PDB entry 6TY6 | X-ray diffraction, 1.80 A resolution | chains A and C of the 3 polymer chains in the assembly

Chain A (and C):
Name: Beta lactamase (GNCA4-2)
Source organism: synthetic construct
Notes: engineered mutation(s): W229D, F290W; chain C of this document is another copy of the same molecule, construct and numbering; everything in this record applies to it too
Chain sequence (269 residues; each row starts with the number of its first residue; note: 3 numbers in that range are skipped by the numbering (no residue carries them; nothing is unmodelled there)):
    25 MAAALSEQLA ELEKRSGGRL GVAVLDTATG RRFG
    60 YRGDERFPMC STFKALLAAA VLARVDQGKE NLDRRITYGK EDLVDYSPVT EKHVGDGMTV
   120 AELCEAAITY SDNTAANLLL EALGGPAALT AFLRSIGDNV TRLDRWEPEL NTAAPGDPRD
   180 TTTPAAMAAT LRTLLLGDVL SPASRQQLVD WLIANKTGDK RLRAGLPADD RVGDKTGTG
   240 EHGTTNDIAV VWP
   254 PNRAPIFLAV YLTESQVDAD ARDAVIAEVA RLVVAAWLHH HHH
Not modelled in the structure: 25-26, 295-296
What the authors report for this chain:
  - catalytic residues: Asp229
  - conformationally variable residues (side-chain flip): Arg256, Leu291
  - mutagenesis - G62S, A146G, A173V, R256A, R256K, L265Q: unchanged catalytic activity

Chain A / chain C interface:
Residue-residue contacts (22):
  Asp63(A) - Thr96(C)  hydrogen bond (backbone-side chain)
  Arg65(A) - Glu140(C)  salt bridge
  Thr149(A) - Gly143(C)
  Arg153(A) - Arg83(C)  hydrogen bond (backbone-side chain)
  Arg153(A) - Lys88(C)
  Arg153(A) - Glu140(C)  hydrogen bond (side chain-backbone)
  Arg153(A) - Ala141(C)  hydrogen bond (side chain-backbone)
  Arg153(A) - Leu142(C)
  Arg153(A) - Gly143(C)
  Ser154(A) - Lys88(C)  hydrogen bond (backbone-side chain)
  Gly156(A) - Lys88(C)
  Asn158(A) - Arg83(C)  hydrogen bond
  Asn158(A) - Lys88(C)  hydrogen bond (side chain-backbone)
  Asn158(A) - Glu89(C)  hydrogen bond
  Asn158(A) - Arg93(C)
  Asn158(A) - Glu140(C)
  Asn158(A) - Ala141(C)
  Val159(A) - Arg93(C)
  Arg161(A) - Glu140(C)  salt bridge
  Arg161(A) - Trp165(C)
  Gly175(A) - Glu100(C)
  Pro177(A) - Glu140(C)
Other interface residues (no listed pair), chain C (12 interface residues in all): Asp101

In short:
The interface between chain A and chain C involves 11 residues on one side and 12 on the other; the contacts
include 8 hydrogen bonds and 2 salt bridges. Among the polar pairs are Arg65(A)-Glu140(C), Arg161(A)-Glu140(C)
and Asp63(A)-Thr96(C). From the paper: the catalytic residue Asp229(A); G62S, A146G and A173V of chain A,
among others, leave catalytic activity unchanged; 6 substitutions were tested in all.
Both chains are Beta lactamase (GNCA4-2) (synthetic construct). Entry 6TY6 (Variant W229D/F290W-2 of the last
common ancestor of Gram-negative bacteria beta-lactamase class A (GNCA4) bound to ...) was determined by X-ray
diffraction (same publication as 6TWW and 6TXD).
